PDB entry 8TWA | electron microscopy, 4.10 A resolution (low resolution: residue-level contacts below are approximate; hydrogen-bond / salt-bridge calls are withheld) | chains 4 and 3 of the 14 polymer chains in the assembly

Chain 4:
Molecule: Replication factor C subunit 4
From: Saccharomyces cerevisiae
UniProtKB: P40339 (RFC4_YEAST); residue numbers follow UniProt; this construct covers 4-322
Chain sequence (319 residues; each row starts with the number of its first residue):
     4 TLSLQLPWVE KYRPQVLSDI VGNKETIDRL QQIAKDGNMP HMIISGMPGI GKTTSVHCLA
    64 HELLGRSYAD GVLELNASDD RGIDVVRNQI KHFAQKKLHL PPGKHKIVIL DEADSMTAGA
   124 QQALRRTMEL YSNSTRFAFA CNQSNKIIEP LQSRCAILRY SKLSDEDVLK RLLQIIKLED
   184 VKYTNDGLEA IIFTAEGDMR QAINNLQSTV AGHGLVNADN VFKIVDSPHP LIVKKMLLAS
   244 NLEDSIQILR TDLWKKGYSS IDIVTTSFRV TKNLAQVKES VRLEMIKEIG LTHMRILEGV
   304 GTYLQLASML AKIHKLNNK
Curated features (UniProtKB/Swiss-Prot):
  - binding site (ATP): Val12, Val24, Gly49 to Thr57, Asn145, Arg203

Chain 3:
Molecule: Replication factor C subunit 3
From: Saccharomyces cerevisiae
UniProtKB: P38629 (RFC3_YEAST); numbering as in UniProt (aligned over 9-335)
Chain sequence (327 residues; row label = number of the first residue in the row):
     9 SKENLPWVEK YRPETLDEVY GQNEVITTVR KFVDEGKLPH LLFYGPPGTG KTSTIVALAR
    69 EIYGKNYSNM VLELNASDDR GIDVVRNQIK DFASTRQIFS KGFKLIILDE ADAMTNAAQN
   129 ALRRVIERYT KNTRFCVLAN YAHKLTPALL SRCTRFRFQP LPQEAIERRI ANVLVHEKLK
   189 LSPNAEKALI ELSNGDMRRV LNVLQSCKAT LDNPDEDEIS DDVIYECCGA PRPSDLKAVL
   249 KSILEDDWGT AHYTLNKVRS AKGLALIDLI EGIVKILEDY ELQNEETRVH LLTKLADIEY
   309 SISKGGNDQI QGSAVIGAIK ASFENET
Curated features (UniProtKB/Swiss-Prot):
  - binding site (ATP): Val16 to Tyr19, Arg20, Tyr28, Gly53 to Ser61, Asn148, Arg206

How chain 4 and chain 3 interact:
Pairs across the interface (102; chain 4 residue first):
  Thr4(4) - Val41(3)
  Leu5(4) - Lys109(3)
  Leu5(4) - Gly110(3)
  Leu7(4) - Gly44(3)
  Leu7(4) - Phe111(3)
  Leu7(4) - Lys139(3)
  Leu7(4) - Arg142(3)
  Gln8(4) - Glu43(3)
  Gln8(4) - Lys45(3)
  Gln8(4) - Arg142(3)
  Leu9(4) - Lys139(3)
  Pro10(4) - Thr138(3)
  Pro10(4) - Arg142(3)
  Glu13(4) - Glu135(3)
  Glu13(4) - Thr138(3)
  Arg16(4) - Glu135(3)
  Pro51(4) - Ala156(3)
  Thr56(4) - Arg132(3)
  His60(4) - Arg132(3)
  Glu77(4) - Arg132(3)
  Asn79(4) - Arg132(3)
  Ala80(4) - Asn128(3)
  Ala80(4) - Ala129(3)
  Ser81(4) - Arg94(3)
  Ser81(4) - Lys98(3)
  Ser81(4) - Ala129(3)
  Ser81(4) - Val133(3)
  Asp82(4) - Lys98(3)
  Asp83(4) - Arg94(3)
  Asp114(4) - Arg132(3)
  Glu115(4) - Arg131(3)
  Glu115(4) - Arg132(3)
  Asp117(4) - Arg131(3)
  Ser118(4) - Asn128(3)
  Asn145(4) - Arg131(3)
  Asp201(4) - Ser159(3)
  Arg203(4) - Ser159(3)
  Arg203(4) - Arg160(3)
  Gln204(4) - Ser159(3)
  Asn207(4) - Ser159(3)
  Asn207(4) - Arg160(3)
  Gln210(4) - Lys45(3)
  Ser211(4) - Phe40(3)
  Ser211(4) - Thr162(3)
  Ala214(4) - Lys39(3)
  Ala214(4) - Phe40(3)
  Ala214(4) - Glu43(3)
  Ala214(4) - Lys45(3)
  Gly215(4) - Thr36(3)
  Gly215(4) - Lys39(3)
  Gly215(4) - Phe40(3)
  His216(4) - Lys39(3)
  Ile227(4) - Thr36(3)
  Asp229(4) - Arg163(3)
  Asp229(4) - Arg165(3)
  Asn244(4) - Glu293(3)
  Leu245(4) - Glu293(3)
  Leu245(4) - Arg296(3)
  Glu246(4) - Arg296(3)
  Ile249(4) - Arg296(3)
  Arg253(4) - Lys283(3)
  Arg253(4) - Glu286(3)
  Lys258(4) - Pro168(3)
  Lys259(4) - Arg165(3)
  Lys259(4) - Gln167(3)
  Lys259(4) - Pro168(3)
  Gly260(4) - Pro54(3)
  Gly260(4) - Pro168(3)
  Tyr261(4) - Arg163(3)
  Tyr261(4) - Arg165(3)
  Ser262(4) - Tyr52(3)
  Ser262(4) - Asn148(3)
  Ser262(4) - Tyr149(3)
  Ile264(4) - Tyr149(3)
  Ile264(4) - His151(3)
  Asp265(4) - Tyr52(3)
  Asp265(4) - Tyr149(3)
  Asp265(4) - Ala150(3)
  Asp265(4) - His151(3)
  Arg298(4) - Ala304(3)
  Arg298(4) - Asp305(3)
  Arg298(4) - Tyr308(3)
  Glu301(4) - Tyr308(3)
  Val303(4) - Tyr308(3)
  Val303(4) - Ser311(3)
  Thr305(4) - Glu307(3)
  Tyr306(4) - Glu286(3)
  Leu307(4) - Val282(3)
  Leu307(4) - Leu300(3)
  Leu307(4) - Leu303(3)
  Leu307(4) - Ala304(3)
  Leu307(4) - Glu307(3)
  Gln308(4) - Ala304(3)
  Gln308(4) - Glu307(3)
  Ala310(4) - Leu300(3)
  Ser311(4) - Leu300(3)
  Ser311(4) - Thr301(3)
  Ser311(4) - Ala304(3)
  Ala314(4) - Val297(3)
  Lys315(4) - Thr301(3)
  Lys318(4) - His298(3)
  Asn321(4) - Glu293(3)
Also at the interface, not in a pair above, chain 4 (65 interface residues in all): Ser6, Trp11, Arg84, Gly217, Lys226, Thr268, His317
Also at the interface, not in a pair above, chain 3 (59 interface residues in all): Glu32, Leu46, Ile70, Asp91, Leu158, Cys161, Phe164, Phe166, Ile278

In short:
65 residues of chain 4 face 59 of chain 3 across their interface. UniProt lists 13 ATP-binding residues on
chain 4; 17 ATP-binding residues on chain 3.
Here chain 4 is Replication factor C subunit 4 and chain 3 is Replication factor C subunit 3, both from
Saccharomyces cerevisiae. Entry 8TWA (Cryo-EM structure of S. cerevisiae Ctf18-RFC-PCNA-PolE-DNA complex) was
determined by electron microscopy (same publication as 9B8R, 8TW7, 8TW8, 8TW9 and 8TWB).
